Entry 9GV7 (X-ray diffraction, 1.86 A resolution); this record covers chains A and D of the 5 polymer chains in the assembly.

# Chain A
Protein: MHC class I antigen
Organism: Homo sapiens
Reference sequence: A0A5B8RNS7 (A0A5B8RNS7_HUMAN); residues 1-276 here correspond to UniProt positions 25-300 (UniProt number = residue number + 24)
Chain sequence (276 residues; each row starts with the number of its first residue):
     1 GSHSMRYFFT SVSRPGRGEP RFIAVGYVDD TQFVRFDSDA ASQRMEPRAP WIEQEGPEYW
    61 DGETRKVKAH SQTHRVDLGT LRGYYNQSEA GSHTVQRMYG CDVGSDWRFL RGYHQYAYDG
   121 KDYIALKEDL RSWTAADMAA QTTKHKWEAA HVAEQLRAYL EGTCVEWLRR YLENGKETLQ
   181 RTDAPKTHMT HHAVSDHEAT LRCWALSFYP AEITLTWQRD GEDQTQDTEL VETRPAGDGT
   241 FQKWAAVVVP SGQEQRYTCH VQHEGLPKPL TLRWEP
Not modelled in the structure: 276
Cystine bridges: Cys101-Cys164, Cys203-Cys259

# Chain D
Protein: TCR Alpha
Organism: Homo sapiens
Chain sequence (200 residues; numbered -1 to 199; 1 number in that range is skipped by the numbering (no residue carries it; nothing is unmodelled there); the number before each row is that of its first residue; numbers below 1 keep their minus sign (Met-1 is residue -1)):
    -1 MAKEVEQNSG PLSVPEGAIA SLNCTYSDRG SQSFFWYRQY SGKSPELIMS IYETSIKEDG
    59 RFTAQLNKAS QYVSLLIRDS QPSDSATYLC AVGERVGGYN KLIFGAGTRL TVKPNIQNPD
   119 PAVYQLRDSK SSDKSVCLFT DFDSQTNVSQ SKDSDVYITD KCVLDMRSMD FKSNSAVAWS
   179 N
   181 KSDFACANAF NNSIIPEDT
Not modelled in the structure: -1 to 0, 181-183, 192-199
Cystine bridges: Cys22-Cys88, Cys135-Cys186

# How chain A and chain D interact
Residue-residue contacts - 15 pairs, chain A then chain D:
  Arg65(A) - Tyr50(D)
  Ala149(A) - Arg27(D)
  Ala150(A) - Arg27(D)
  His151(A) - Arg27(D)
  Glu154(A) - Arg93(D)  hydrogen bond (backbone-side chain)
  Gln155(A) - Gly28(D)
  Gln155(A) - Gln30(D)  hydrogen bond
  Gln155(A) - Tyr97(D)  hydrogen bond (backbone-side chain)
  Ala158(A) - Arg93(D)
  Ala158(A) - Gly96(D)
  Ala158(A) - Tyr97(D)  hydrophobic
  Tyr159(A) - Tyr97(D)
  Thr163(A) - Gly96(D)
  Thr163(A) - Tyr97(D)
  Glu166(A) - Asn98(D)
Interface residues without a listed pair, chain A (12 interface residues in all): Ala69, Gly162
Interface residues without a listed pair, chain D (9 interface residues in all): Glu51

# In short
12 residues of chain A face 9 of chain D across their interface; the contacts include 3 hydrogen bonds. Among
the polar pairs are Glu154(A)-Arg93(D), Gln155(A)-Gln30(D) and Gln155(A)-Tyr97(D).
Here chain A is MHC class I antigen and chain D is TCR Alpha, both from Homo sapiens. Entry 9GV7 (Structure of
reverse docking TCR in complex with peptide-HLA) was determined by X-ray diffraction together with 9GV6 from
the same study.
